PDB entry 4PVP | X-ray diffraction, 1.85 A resolution | chains A and B

# Chain A (and B)
Protein: Isoaspartyl peptidase/L-asparaginase
From: Homo sapiens
Notes: EC 3.4.19.5, 3.5.1.1; chain B of this document is another copy of the same molecule, construct and numbering; everything in this record applies to it too
Reference sequence: Q7L266 (ASGL1_HUMAN); residue numbers follow UniProt; this construct covers 1-308
Chain sequence (310 residues; row label = number of the first residue in the row; numbers below 1 keep their minus sign (Gly-1 is residue -1)):
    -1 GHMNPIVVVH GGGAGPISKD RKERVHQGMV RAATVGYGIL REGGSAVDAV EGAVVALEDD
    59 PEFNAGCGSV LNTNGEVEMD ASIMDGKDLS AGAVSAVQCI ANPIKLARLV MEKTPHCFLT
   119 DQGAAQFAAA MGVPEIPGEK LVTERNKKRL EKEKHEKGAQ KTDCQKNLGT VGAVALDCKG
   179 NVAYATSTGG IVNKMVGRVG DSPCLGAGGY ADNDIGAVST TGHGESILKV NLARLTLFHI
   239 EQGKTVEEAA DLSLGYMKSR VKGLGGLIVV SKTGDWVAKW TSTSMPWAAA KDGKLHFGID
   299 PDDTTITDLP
Disordered / not traced: -1, 154-165 (chain B: 154-167)
Sequence notes: expression tag (-1 to 0)
Bound ions: Na+: Leu55, Glu56, Asp58, Phe61, Ala63, Cys65
Ligand contacts: malonate ion (MLI): Thr168, Thr186, Gly188, Ile189, Arg196, Gly198, Asp199, Ser200, Gly220, His221, Gly222
Swiss-Prot annotation at these positions:
  - active site: Thr168 (Nucleophile)
  - binding site (substrate): Arg196 to Asp199, Thr219 to Gly222
  - modified residue: Met1 (N-acetylmethionine)
  - natural variant: Gly178 (G178R: Found in a large family with early-onset recessive retinal degeneration)
  - mutagenesis: Thr168 (T168A/C: Abolishes activation by autocleavage. Abolishes enzyme activity; T168S: Strongly reduced enzyme activity)
Reported in the primary citation:
  - conformationally variable residues (loop rearrangement, order/disorder transition): Gly9, Glu154 to Gly167, Thr168
  - catalytic residues: Asn62, Thr168, Thr219, Gly220 (proposed by the authors, not directly observed)
  - catalytic residues: Thr186 (by similarity / conservation)

# Interface between chain A and chain B
Pairs across the interface - 88 pairs, chain A then chain B:
  Gly84(A) - Arg258(B)  hydrogen bond (backbone-side chain)
  Lys85(A) - Arg258(B)  hydrogen bond (backbone-side chain)
  Asp86(A) - Val259(B)
  Leu87(A) - Lys227(B)
  Leu87(A) - Tyr254(B)
  Leu87(A) - Arg258(B)
  Ala94(A) - Thr118(B)
  Thr112(A) - Met193(B)
  Pro113(A) - Glu223(B)
  His114(A) - Ile189(B)
  His114(A) - Met193(B)
  His114(A) - Arg196(B)
  His114(A) - Glu223(B)  salt bridge
  Cys115(A) - Glu223(B)
  Cys115(A) - Lys227(B)
  Phe116(A) - Gly195(B)
  Phe116(A) - Arg196(B)
  Phe116(A) - Val197(B)  hydrogen bond (backbone-backbone)
  Phe116(A) - Cys202(B)  hydrophobic
  Leu117(A) - Gly195(B)
  Leu117(A) - Arg196(B)
  Thr118(A) - Ala94(B)
  Thr118(A) - Thr118(B)  hydrogen bond
  Thr118(A) - Gly195(B)  hydrogen bond (backbone-backbone)
  Thr118(A) - Val197(B)
  Asp119(A) - Asp119(B)
  Asp119(A) - Gln120(B)  hydrogen bond (side chain-backbone)
  Gln120(A) - Asp119(B)  hydrogen bond (backbone-side chain)
  Gln120(A) - Gln120(B)
  Gly121(A) - Val194(B)
  Gly121(A) - Gly195(B)
  Gln124(A) - Val194(B)
  Phe125(A) - Met193(B)  hydrophobic
  Met193(A) - Thr112(B)
  Met193(A) - His114(B)
  Met193(A) - Leu117(B)  hydrophobic
  Met193(A) - Phe125(B)  hydrophobic
  Val194(A) - Leu117(B)
  Val194(A) - Gly121(B)
  Val194(A) - Gln124(B)
  Gly195(A) - Phe116(B)
  Gly195(A) - Leu117(B)
  Gly195(A) - Thr118(B)  hydrogen bond (backbone-backbone)
  Arg196(A) - His114(B)
  Arg196(A) - Phe116(B)
  Arg196(A) - Leu117(B)
  Val197(A) - Phe116(B)  hydrogen bond (backbone-backbone)
  Val197(A) - Thr118(B)
  Cys202(A) - Phe116(B)  hydrophobic
  Leu203(A) - Leu226(B)
  Leu203(A) - Lys227(B)
  Leu203(A) - Asn229(B)  hydrogen bond (backbone-side chain)
  Gly204(A) - Asn229(B)
  Tyr208(A) - Lys227(B)  hydrogen bond (side chain-backbone)
  Tyr208(A) - Val228(B)
  Asp210(A) - Tyr254(B)
  Asp210(A) - Arg258(B)  salt bridge
  Asp212(A) - Arg258(B)  salt bridge
  Glu223(A) - Pro113(B)
  Glu223(A) - His114(B)
  Glu223(A) - Cys115(B)
  Leu226(A) - Cys115(B)  hydrophobic
  Leu226(A) - Leu203(B)
  Lys227(A) - Met82(B)
  Lys227(A) - Leu87(B)
  Lys227(A) - Ser88(B)
  Lys227(A) - Cys115(B)
  Lys227(A) - Tyr208(B)  hydrogen bond (backbone-side chain)
  Val228(A) - Tyr208(B)
  Asn229(A) - Leu203(B)  hydrogen bond (side chain-backbone)
  Asn229(A) - Gly204(B)
  Asn229(A) - Asn229(B)
  Asn229(A) - Arg232(B)
  Arg232(A) - Leu233(B)
  Phe236(A) - Arg232(B)
  Phe236(A) - Phe236(B)  hydrophobic
  Glu239(A) - Phe236(B)
  Gln240(A) - Phe236(B)
  Gln240(A) - Gln240(B)  hydrogen bond
  Tyr254(A) - Leu87(B)
  Tyr254(A) - Asp210(B)
  Arg258(A) - Gly84(B)  hydrogen bond (side chain-backbone)
  Arg258(A) - Lys85(B)
  Arg258(A) - Leu87(B)
  Arg258(A) - Asp210(B)  salt bridge
  Arg258(A) - Asp212(B)  salt bridge
  Val259(A) - Asp86(B)
  Val259(A) - Leu87(B)  hydrophobic
Other interface residues (no listed pair), chain A (43 interface residues in all): Lys192, Asn211, Leu233
Other interface residues (no listed pair), chain B (47 interface residues in all): Ala89, Ser93, Lys192, Asn211

# In short
The interface between chain A and chain B involves 43 residues on one side and 47 on the other; the contacts
include 15 hydrogen bonds and 5 salt bridges. Polar pairs include His114(A)-Glu223(B), Asp210(A)-Arg258(B) and
Asp212(A)-Arg258(B). From the paper: catalytic residues Asn62(A), Thr168(A) and Thr219(A) among others;
conformational variability at Gly9(A), Glu154(A) and Thr168(A).
Chain A and chain B are both Isoaspartyl peptidase/L-asparaginase (Homo sapiens); the structure, Crystal
structure of malonate-bound human L-asparaginase protein, was determined by X-ray diffraction (same
publication as 4PVQ, 4PVR and 4PVS).
